Entry 8DIU (electron microscopy, 2.61 A resolution); this record covers chains D and G of the 9 polymer chains in the assembly.

[Chain D]
Molecule: hemagglutinin
From: Influenza A virus
Amino-acid sequence (576 residues; each row starts with the number of its first residue; numbers below 1 keep their minus sign (Met-22 is residue -22)):
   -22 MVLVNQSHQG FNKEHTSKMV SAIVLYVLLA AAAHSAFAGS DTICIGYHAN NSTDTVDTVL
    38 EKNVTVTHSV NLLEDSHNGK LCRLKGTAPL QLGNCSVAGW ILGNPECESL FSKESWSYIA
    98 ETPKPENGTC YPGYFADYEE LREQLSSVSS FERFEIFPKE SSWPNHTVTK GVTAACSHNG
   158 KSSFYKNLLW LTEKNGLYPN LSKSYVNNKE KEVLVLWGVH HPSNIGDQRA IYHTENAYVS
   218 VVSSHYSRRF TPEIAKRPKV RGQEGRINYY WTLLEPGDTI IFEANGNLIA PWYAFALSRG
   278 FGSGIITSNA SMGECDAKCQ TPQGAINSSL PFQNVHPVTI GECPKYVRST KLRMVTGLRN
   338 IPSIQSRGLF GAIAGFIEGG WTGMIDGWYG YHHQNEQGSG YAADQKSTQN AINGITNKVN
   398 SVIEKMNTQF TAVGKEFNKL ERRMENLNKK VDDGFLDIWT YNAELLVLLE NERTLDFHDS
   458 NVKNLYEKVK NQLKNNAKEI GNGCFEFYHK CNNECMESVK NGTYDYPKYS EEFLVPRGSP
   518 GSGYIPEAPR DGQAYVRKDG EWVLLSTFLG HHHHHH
Unresolved in the structure: -22 to 16, 341-344, 510-553
Cystine bridges: Cys21-Cys481, Cys59-Cys292, Cys72-Cys84, Cys107-Cys153, Cys296-Cys320, Cys488-Cys492
Covalently attached groups: N-acetylglucosamine (NAG) linked to Asn28, Asn40, Asn71, Asn104, Asn142, Asn177, Asn286, Asn304, Asn498

[Chain G]
Molecule: CR6261 Fab heavy chain
From: Homo sapiens
Notes: antibody fragment or engineered binder
Amino-acid sequence (251 residues; each row starts with the number of its first residue; numbers below 1 keep their minus sign (Met-18 is residue -18)):
   -18 MEWSWVFLFF LSVTTGVHSE VQLVESGAEV KKPGSSVKVS CKASGGPFRS YAISWVRQAP
    42 GQGPEWMGGI IPIFGTTKYA PKFQGRVTIT ADDFAGTVYM ELSSLRSEDT AMYYCAKHMG
   102 YQVRETMDVW GKGTTVTVSS ASTKGPSVFP LAPSSKSTSG GTAALGCLVK DYFPEPVTVS
   162 WNSGALTSGV HTFPAVLQSS GLYSLSSVVT VPSSSLGTQT YICNVNHKPS NTKVDKRVEP
   222 KSCDKHHHHH H
Unresolved in the structure: -18 to 1, 121-232
Cystine bridges: Cys22-Cys96

[How chain D and chain G interact]
Residue-residue contacts - 30 pairs, chain D then chain G:
  His45(D) - Ile54(G)
  His45(D) - Phe55(G)
  Asn48(D) - Phe75(G)
  Leu49(D) - Phe75(G)  hydrophobic
  Ser306(D) - Phe75(G)
  Ser306(D) - Ala76(G)
  Leu307(D) - Phe75(G)  hydrophobic
  Pro308(D) - Phe75(G)
  Asp363(D) - Tyr102(G)  hydrogen bond (backbone-side chain)
  Gly364(D) - Phe55(G)
  Trp365(D) - Ile54(G)  hydrophobic
  Trp365(D) - Phe55(G)
  Gln382(D) - Tyr102(G)
  Gln382(D) - Gln103(G)
  Thr385(D) - Tyr102(G)
  Gln386(D) - Ser31(G)  hydrogen bond (side chain-backbone)
  Gln386(D) - Gly101(G)
  Gln386(D) - Tyr102(G)  hydrogen bond (side chain-backbone)
  Ile389(D) - Ser31(G)
  Ile389(D) - Ile54(G)  hydrophobic
  Ile389(D) - Tyr102(G)  hydrophobic
  Asn390(D) - Ser31(G)  hydrogen bond
  Thr393(D) - Arg30(G)
  Thr393(D) - Ser31(G)
  Val396(D) - Phe29(G)  hydrophobic
  Asn397(D) - Gly27(G)
  Asn397(D) - Pro28(G)
  Asn397(D) - Phe29(G)  hydrogen bond (side chain-backbone)
  Ile400(D) - Phe29(G)  hydrophobic
  Ile400(D) - Phe75(G)  hydrophobic
Other interface residues (no listed pair), chain D (21 interface residues in all): His25, Val47, Ile362

[In short]
Chain D and chain G form an interface of 21 and 12 residues respectively; the contacts include 5 hydrogen
bonds. Polar pairs include Asp363(D)-Tyr102(G), Gln386(D)-Ser31(G) and Gln386(D)-Tyr102(G). Covalently linked
N-acetylglucosamine: at Asn28(D), Asn40(D), Asn71(D), Asn104(D), Asn142(D) and Asn177(D) and 3 more.
Chain D is hemagglutinin (Influenza A virus) and chain G is CR6261 Fab heavy chain (Homo sapiens); the
structure, Cryo-EM structure of influenza A virus A/Bayern/7/1995 hemagglutinin bound to CR6261 Fab, was
determined by electron microscopy.
